PDB entry 5C2V | X-ray diffraction, 2.70 A resolution | chains D and E of the 6 polymer chains in the assembly

Chain D:
Name: Hydrazine synthase alpha subunit
Source organism: Candidatus Kuenenia stuttgartiensis
Reference sequence: Q1Q0T2 (Q1Q0T2_9BACT); residue numbers follow UniProt; this construct covers 28-809
Sequence (782 residues; numbered 28 to 809; the number before each row is that of its first residue):
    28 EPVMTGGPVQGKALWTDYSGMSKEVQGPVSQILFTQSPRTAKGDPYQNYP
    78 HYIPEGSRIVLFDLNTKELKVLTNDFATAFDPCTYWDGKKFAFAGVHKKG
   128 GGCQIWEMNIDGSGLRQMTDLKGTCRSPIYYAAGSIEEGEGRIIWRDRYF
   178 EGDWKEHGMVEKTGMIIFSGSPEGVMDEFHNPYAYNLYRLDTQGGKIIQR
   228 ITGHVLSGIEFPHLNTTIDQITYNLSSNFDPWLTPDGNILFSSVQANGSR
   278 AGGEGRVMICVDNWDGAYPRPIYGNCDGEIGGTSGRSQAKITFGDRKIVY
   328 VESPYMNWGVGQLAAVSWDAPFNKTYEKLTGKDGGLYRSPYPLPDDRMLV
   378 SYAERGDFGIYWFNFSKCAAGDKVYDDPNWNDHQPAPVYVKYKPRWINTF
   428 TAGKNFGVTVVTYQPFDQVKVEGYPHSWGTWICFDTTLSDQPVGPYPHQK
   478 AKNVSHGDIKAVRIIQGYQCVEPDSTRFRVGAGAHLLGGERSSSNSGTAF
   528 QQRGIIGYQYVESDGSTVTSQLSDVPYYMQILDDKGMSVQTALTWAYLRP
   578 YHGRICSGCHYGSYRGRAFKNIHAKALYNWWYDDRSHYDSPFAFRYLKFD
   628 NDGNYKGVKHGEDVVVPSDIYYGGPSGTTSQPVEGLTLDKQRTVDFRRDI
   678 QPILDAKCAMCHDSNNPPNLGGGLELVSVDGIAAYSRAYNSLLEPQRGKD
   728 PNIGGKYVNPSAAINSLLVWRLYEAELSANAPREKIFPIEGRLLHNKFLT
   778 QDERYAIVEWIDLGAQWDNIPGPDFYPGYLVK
Disordered / not traced: 175-177, 643-650, 809
UniProt features mapped onto this chain:
  - binding site (Zn(2+)): Cys303, His587
  - binding site (heme): Cys583, Cys586, Tyr591, Cys685, Cys688, His689, His772
Glycans and other covalent adducts: heme c (HEC) linked to Cys583, Cys586, Cys685, Cys688
Ion coordination: Zn2+: Cys303, His587 (together with heme c); Ca2+ site 1: Asp384, Phe385, Asp403, Asp404, Trp407, Asp409; heme c Fe site 1 near Tyr591 (its only coordinating residue here); heme c Fe site 2: His689, His772; Ca2+ site 2: Asp795, Ile797, Gly799, Asp801
Residues lining bound ligands:
  - trimethyl glycine (BET): Gly83, Arg85, Asn101, Phe103, Ala104, Lys125, Trp407
  - heme c (HEC), molecule 1: Arg277, Met285, Pro296, Pro298, Asn302, Cys303, Trp458, Ile459, Cys460, His475, Met556, Ile558, Gln567, Thr568, Ala569, Leu570, Thr571, Arg581, Ile582, Gly585, His587, Tyr591, Arg592
  - heme c (HEC), molecule 2: Lys684, Met687, His689, Asn693, Pro694, Pro695, Leu697, Tyr734, Leu744, Leu745, Arg748, Leu749, Arg760, Ile763, Pro765, Gly768, Arg769, Leu770, His772, Phe775, Leu776
From the paper describing this entry:
  - binding site for heme c: Met556, Ala569, Thr571
  - post-translational modification sites: Met556

Chain E:
Name: Hydrazine synthase beta subunit
Source organism: Candidatus Kuenenia stuttgartiensis
Reference sequence: Q1Q0T4 (Q1Q0T4_9BACT); numbering as in UniProt (aligned over 35-386)
Sequence (352 residues; row label = number of the first residue in the row):
    35 GYIQGTHVKTDLPGPFHITMSPDGSTLFISNQSGHSVTFVDARTQKVTGE
    85 VAVRVQPEASAVTPDGAFLYVCNAESDSVSVVDIQRKQEIKEIKVGDWPS
   135 GIKISPDGKTAYVACSGCMWNAIDVIDTGRMEKVRSIYTSDYGPRMVEIS
   185 PDGKTLVAILDTVGSINRSVDFIDIASGRVVENRVIHESSNLRDVVYTPD
   235 GKYIAVTHQTPKNWLPVCEAENGQVFTNNVTIIETKAGGKVARLPLDDLN
   285 NYDGNPYGMAMDPKGKYLYIGVRGMHRVTILDMDKVLGLVRSSTQEELDY
   335 LRDDLGLVRDYLVARVPTGLGPSSVCLSPDGKFCYAANYFSNNVTVIRTA
   385 VD
Ion coordination: Ca2+: Asp111, Asp131; Mg2+ near Glu253 (its only coordinating residue here)
Residues lining bound ligands: trimethyl glycine (BET): His221, Glu222, Arg277, Asp333, Arg336

How chain D and chain E interact:
Residue-residue contacts - 63 pairs, chain D then chain E:
  Pro29(D) with Pro351(E), hydrophobic
  Met31(D) with Asn285(E); Met309(E), hydrophobic; Arg311(E), hydrogen bond (backbone-side chain)
  Thr32(D) with Met309(E)
  Gly33(D) with Met309(E); His310(E), hydrogen bond (backbone-backbone); Thr352(E)
  Gly34(D) with Thr352(E); Gly353(E)
  Pro35(D) with Ser375(E)
  Tyr295(D) with Glu253(E); Glu255(E); Asn256(E)
  Arg297(D) with Glu255(E); Asn284(E), hydrogen bond
  Trp345(D) with Asn284(E), hydrogen bond (backbone-side chain)
  Asp346(D) with Asp282(E); Leu283(E), hydrogen bond (backbone-backbone); Asn284(E), hydrogen bond (backbone-backbone); Asn285(E); Arg343(E)
  Pro348(D) with Leu283(E), hydrophobic
  Phe349(D) with Gly340(E)
  Lys351(D) with Gly340(E), hydrogen bond (side chain-backbone); Asp344(E), salt bridge
  Phe461(D) with Leu249(E), hydrophobic; Pro250(E)
  Ile582(D) with Cys252(E), hydrophobic; Glu253(E); Gln258(E)
  Tyr588(D) with Asp337(E)
  Ser590(D) with Asn256(E), hydrogen bond (backbone-side chain)
  Tyr591(D) with Asn256(E)
  Arg592(D) with Asn256(E); Leu283(E)
  Gly593(D) with Asp338(E); Leu339(E), hydrogen bond (backbone-backbone)
  Arg594(D) with Asn256(E); Tyr334(E), hydrogen bond (side chain-backbone); Asp337(E), salt bridge; Asp338(E); Leu339(E)
  Ala595(D) with Asn256(E); Thr261(E); Asp337(E), hydrogen bond (backbone-backbone); Leu339(E)
  Phe596(D) with Lys246(E), hydrogen bond (backbone-side chain); Leu249(E), hydrophobic; Glu255(E); Asn256(E), hydrogen bond (backbone-backbone); Gln258(E)
  Lys597(D) with Leu249(E)
  Asn598(D) with Glu222(E), hydrogen bond; Lys246(E); Asn247(E), hydrogen bond; Trp248(E), hydrogen bond (side chain-backbone); Leu249(E)
  Ile599(D) with Trp248(E); Leu249(E)
  His600(D) with Trp248(E)
  Leu604(D) with Trp248(E); Pro250(E), hydrophobic
Interface residues without a listed pair, chain D (33 interface residues in all): Leu41, Asp263, Ser344, Ala347, Trp607
Interface residues without a listed pair, chain E (33 interface residues in all): Pro245, Leu341, Leu354

Overview:
Chain D and chain E each contribute 33 residues to their interface, with 16 hydrogen bonds and 2 salt bridges.
Polar pairs include Lys351(D)-Asp344(E), Arg594(D)-Asp337(E) and Met31(D)-Arg311(E). Chain D binds trimethyl
glycine. Ligands of chain E: trimethyl glycine. The paper reports a binding site for heme c at Met556(D),
Ala569(D) and Thr571(D); a modification site at Met556(D).
Here chain D is Hydrazine synthase alpha subunit and chain E is Hydrazine synthase beta subunit, both from
Candidatus Kuenenia stuttgartiensis. Entry 5C2V (Kuenenia stuttgartiensis Hydrazine Synthase) was determined
by X-ray diffraction (same publication as 5C2W).
